6HVX - chains K and W of the 28 polymer chains in the assembly; structure by X-ray diffraction, 2.80 A resolution.

[Chain K]
Protein: Proteasome subunit beta type-5
From: Saccharomyces cerevisiae (strain ATCC 204508 / S288c)
Notes: EC 3.4.25.1
Reference sequence: P30656 (PSB5_YEAST); residues 1-212 here correspond to UniProt positions 76-287 (UniProt number = residue number + 75)
Chain sequence (212 residues; each row starts with the number of its first residue):
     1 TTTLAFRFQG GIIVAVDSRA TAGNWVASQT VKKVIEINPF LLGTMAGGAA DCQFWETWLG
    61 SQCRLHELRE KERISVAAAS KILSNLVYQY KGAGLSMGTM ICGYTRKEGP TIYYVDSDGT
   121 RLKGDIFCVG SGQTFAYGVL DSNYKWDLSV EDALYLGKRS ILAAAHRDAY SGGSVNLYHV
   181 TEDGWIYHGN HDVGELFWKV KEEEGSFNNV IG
Glycans and other covalent adducts: compound GQH linked to Thr1
Metal / ion sites: Mg2+: Ala165, Asp168 (shared with Asp204(W) of chain W)
Small-molecule neighbours: GQH ((2S)-N-[(2S)-1-[[(2S)-1-[4-(aminomethyl)phenyl]-4-methylsulfonyl-butan-2-yl]amino]-1-oxidanylidene-propan-2-yl]-2-[[(2S)-2-azido-3-phenyl-propanoyl]amino]-4-methyl-pentanamide): Arg19, Ala20, Thr21, Ala22, Ala27, Val31, Lys32, Lys33, Met45, Ala46, Gly47, Gly48, Ala49, Gln53, Gly130, Ser131, Tyr170

[Chain W]
Protein: Proteasome subunit beta type-3
From: Saccharomyces cerevisiae (strain ATCC 204508 / S288c)
Notes: EC 3.4.25.1
Reference sequence: P25451 (PSB3_YEAST); residues 0-204 here correspond to UniProt positions 1-205 (UniProt number = residue number + 1)
Chain sequence (205 residues; each row starts with the number of its first residue; numbering starts at 0):
     0 MSDPSSINGG IVVAMTGKDC VAIACDLRLG SQSLGVSNKF EKIFHYGHVF LGITGLATDV
    60 TTLNEMFRYK TNLYKLKEER AIEPETFTQL VSSSLYERRF GPYFVGPVVA GINSKSGKPF
   120 IAGFDLIGCI DEAKDFIVSG TASDQLFGMC ESLYEPNLEP EDLFETISQA LLNAADRDAL
   180 SGWGAVVYII KKDEVVKRYL KMRQD
Unresolved in the structure: 0
Metal / ion sites: Mg2+: Asp204 (shared with Ala165(K), Asp168(K) of chain K)
Small-molecule neighbours: GQH ((2S)-N-[(2S)-1-[[(2S)-1-[4-(aminomethyl)phenyl]-4-methylsulfonyl-butan-2-yl]amino]-1-oxidanylidene-propan-2-yl]-2-[[(2S)-2-azido-3-phenyl-propanoyl]amino]-4-methyl-pentanamide): Arg98, Asp124, Leu125, Ile126, Cys128
Curated features (UniProtKB/Swiss-Prot):
  - modified residue: Ser30 (Phosphoserine)
  - cross-link: Lys69 (Glycyl lysine isopeptide (Lys-Gly) (interchain with G-Cter in ubiquitin))

[Chain K / chain W interface]
Contacting residue pairs - 44 pairs, chain K then chain W:
  Arg19(K) with Asp204(W), salt bridge
  Asn24(K) with Asp177(W); Ala178(W), hydrogen bond (backbone-backbone); Leu179(W)
  Trp25(K) with Gln144(W); Arg176(W)
  Val26(K) with Asp175(W); Arg176(W), hydrogen bond (backbone-side chain); Asp177(W); Ala178(W)
  Ala27(K) with Arg176(W), hydrogen bond (backbone-side chain)
  Ser28(K) with Arg176(W)
  Gln29(K) with Arg202(W)
  Phe135(K) with Leu33(W), hydrophobic
  Ala165(K) with Asp204(W)
  His166(K) with Trp182(W), hydrogen bond (backbone-side chain); Gln203(W), hydrogen bond (side chain-backbone)
  Arg167(K) with Ser32(W); Gly34(W), hydrogen bond (side chain-backbone); Val35(W), hydrogen bond (side chain-backbone); Trp182(W)
  Asp168(K) with Ser32(W)
  Ala169(K) with Arg27(W); Ser32(W), hydrogen bond (backbone-backbone); Ala178(W)
  Tyr170(K) with Ser32(W)
  Ser171(K) with Asp204(W)
  Gly172(K) with Asp204(W)
  Gly173(K) with Arg202(W), hydrogen bond (backbone-side chain); Asp204(W), hydrogen bond (backbone-side chain)
  Asp192(K) with Arg202(W), salt bridge
  Val193(K) with Asp204(W)
  Gly194(K) with Arg202(W)
  Phe197(K) with Gln203(W)
  Trp198(K) with Lys200(W); Met201(W); Gln203(W)
  Asn209(K) with Asn37(W), hydrogen bond (backbone-side chain); Lys38(W), hydrogen bond (backbone-side chain)
  Val210(K) with Asn37(W); Gln203(W)
  Ile211(K) with Leu26(W), hydrophobic; Lys38(W); Tyr198(W), hydrophobic
Interface residues without a listed pair, chain W (22 interface residues in all): Gln31

[In short]
Chain K and chain W form an interface of 25 and 22 residues respectively, with 12 hydrogen bonds and 2 salt
bridges. Polar pairs include Arg19(K)-Asp204(W), Asp192(K)-Arg202(W) and Val26(K)-Arg176(W). Ligands of chain
W: compound GQH. Covalently linked compound GQH: at Thr1(K).
Chain K is Proteasome subunit beta type-5 and chain W is Proteasome subunit beta type-3, both from
Saccharomyces cerevisiae (strain ATCC 204508 / S288c); the structure, Yeast 20S proteasome in complex with 4,
was determined by X-ray diffraction (same publication as 6HTB, 6HTC, 6HTD, 6HTP, 6HTR, 6HUB and 30 further
entries).
